3AZW - chain A; structure by X-ray diffraction, 2.99 A resolution.

Chain A:
Molecule: D/C mosaic neurotoxin
Source organism: Clostridium botulinum
Notes: fragment: receptor binding domain(residues 856-1285)
Reference sequence: A5JGM8 (A5JGM8_CLOBO); residues 856-1285 here = UniProt positions 856-1285
Chain sequence (438 residues; each row starts with the number of its first residue):
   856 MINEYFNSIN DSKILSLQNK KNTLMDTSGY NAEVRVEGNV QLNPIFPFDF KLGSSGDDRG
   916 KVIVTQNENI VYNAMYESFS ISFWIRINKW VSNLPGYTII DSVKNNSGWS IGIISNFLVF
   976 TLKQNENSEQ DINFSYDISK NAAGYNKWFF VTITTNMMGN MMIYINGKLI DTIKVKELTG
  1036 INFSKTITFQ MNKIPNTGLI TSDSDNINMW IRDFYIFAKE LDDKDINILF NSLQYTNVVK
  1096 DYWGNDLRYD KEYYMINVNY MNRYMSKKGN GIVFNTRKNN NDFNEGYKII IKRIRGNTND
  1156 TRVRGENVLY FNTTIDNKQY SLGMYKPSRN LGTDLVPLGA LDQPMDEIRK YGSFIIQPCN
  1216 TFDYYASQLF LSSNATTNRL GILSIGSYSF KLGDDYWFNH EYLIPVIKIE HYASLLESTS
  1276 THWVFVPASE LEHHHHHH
Disordered / not traced: 856-857, 1052-1060, 1285-1293
Sequence notes: expression tag (1286-1293)
Reported in the primary citation:
  - binding site for sulfate ion: Trp1252, His1255
  - mutagenesis - G1124A, G1126A, P1192A, W1252A, F1253A: decreased binding to ganglioside

Overview:
From the paper: a binding site for sulfate ion at Trp1252 and His1255; G1124A, G1126A and P1192A, among
others, reduce binding to ganglioside; 5 substitutions were tested in all.
Chain A is D/C mosaic neurotoxin (Clostridium botulinum); the structure, Crystal structure of the receptor
binding domain, was determined by X-ray diffraction together with 3AZV from the same study.
